8QJ0 - chains U and N of the 8 polymer chains in the assembly; structure by X-ray diffraction, 2.30 A resolution.

[Chain U]
Molecule: Ribulose bisphosphate carboxylase small subunit, chloroplastic 2
Source organism: Spinacia oleracea
UniProtKB: Q43832 (RBS2_SPIOL); residues 1-123 here correspond to UniProt positions 58-180 (UniProt number = residue number + 57)
Chain sequence (123 residues; row label = number of the first residue in the row):
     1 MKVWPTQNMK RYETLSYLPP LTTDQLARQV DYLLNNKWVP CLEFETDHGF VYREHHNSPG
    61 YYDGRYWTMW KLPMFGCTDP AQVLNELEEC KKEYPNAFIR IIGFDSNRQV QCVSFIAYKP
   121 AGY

[Chain N]
Molecule: Ribulose bisphosphate carboxylase large chain
Source organism: Spinacia oleracea
Notes: EC 4.1.1.39
UniProtKB: P00875 (RBL_SPIOL); numbering as in UniProt (aligned over 1-475)
Chain sequence (475 residues; numbered 1 to 475; the number before each row is that of its first residue):
     1 MSPQTETKAS VEFKAGVKDY KLTYYTPEYE TLDTDILAAF RVSPQPGVPP EEAGAAVAAE
    61 SSTGTWTTVW TDGLTNLDRY KGRCYHIEPV AGEENQYICY VAYPLDLFEE GSVTNMFTSI
   121 VGNVFGFKAL RALRLEDLRI PVAYVKTFQG PPHGIQVERD KLNKYGRPLL GCTIKPKLGL
   181 SAKNYGRAVY ECLRGGLDFT KDDENVNSQP FMRWRDRFLF CAEALYKAQA ETGEIKGHYL
   241 NATAGTCEDM MKRAVFAREL GVPIVMHDYL TGGFTANTTL SHYCRDNGLL LHIHRAMHAV
   301 IDRQKNHGMH FRVLAKALRL SGGDHIHSGT VVGKLEGERD ITLGFVDLLR DDYTEKDRSR
   361 GIYFTQSWVS TPGVLPVASG GIHVWHMPAL TEIFGDDSVL QFGGGTLGHP WGNAPGAVAN
   421 RVALEACVQA RNEGRDLARE GNTIIREATK WSPELAAACE VWKEIKFEFP AMDTV
Disordered / not traced: 1-19, 333-337, 464-475
Modified residues: K201 (lysine nz-carboxylic acid; KCX)
Metal / ion sites: Mg2+: K201, D203, E204
Curated features (UniProtKB/Swiss-Prot):
  - active site (Proton acceptor): K175, H294
  - binding site (substrate): T65, N123, T173, K177, E204, H294, R295, H327, K334, S379, G381, G403, G404
  - binding site (Mg(2+)): K201, D203, E204
  - site: K14 (Not N6-methylated), K334 (Transition state stabilizer)
  - modified residue: P3 (N-acetylproline), K201 (N6-carboxylysine)
Reported in the primary citation:
  - post-translational modification sites: K201
  - catalytic residues: K201

[Chain U / chain N interface]
Pairs across the interface (75):
  M1(U) - P410(N)
  M1(U) - W411(N)
  K2(U) - W411(N)
  K2(U) - P415(N)
  K2(U) - P453(N)
  W4(U) - R194(N)  hydrogen bond (backbone-side chain)
  W4(U) - V418(N)  hydrophobic
  W4(U) - E454(N)
  P5(U) - R194(N)  hydrogen bond (backbone-side chain)
  T6(U) - R194(N)
  T6(U) - E231(N)
  K10(U) - A230(N)  hydrogen bond (side chain-backbone)
  K10(U) - E231(N)  hydrogen bond (side chain-backbone)
  K10(U) - T232(N)
  K10(U) - G233(N)
  R11(U) - T232(N)  hydrogen bond (backbone-backbone)
  R11(U) - E234(N)
  Y12(U) - E234(N)
  E13(U) - N163(N)
  E13(U) - K164(N)  salt bridge
  E13(U) - R167(N)  salt bridge
  E13(U) - E234(N)  hydrogen bond (backbone-side chain)
  E13(U) - R421(N)  salt bridge
  E13(U) - E425(N)
  T14(U) - Y165(N)  hydrogen bond (side chain-backbone)
  T14(U) - R167(N)  hydrogen bond
  T14(U) - E425(N)
  L15(U) - E425(N)  hydrogen bond (backbone-side chain)
  S16(U) - E234(N)
  S16(U) - E425(N)  hydrogen bond (backbone-side chain)
  Y17(U) - G195(N)
  Y17(U) - G196(N)
  Y17(U) - E234(N)
  Y17(U) - R421(N)
  Y17(U) - V422(N)
  Y17(U) - E425(N)  hydrogen bond (backbone-side chain)
  Y17(U) - W451(N)
  L18(U) - E425(N)
  L18(U) - A426(N)
  L18(U) - Q429(N)
  L18(U) - W451(N)  hydrophobic
  P19(U) - W451(N)
  Q25(U) - Q429(N)
  R28(U) - E433(N)  salt bridge
  Q29(U) - Q429(N)
  Q29(U) - N432(N)  hydrogen bond
  Y32(U) - R431(N)  hydrogen bond
  Y32(U) - N432(N)
  F50(U) - G233(N)
  V51(U) - G233(N)  hydrogen bond (backbone-backbone)
  V51(U) - I235(N)  hydrophobic
  R53(U) - Y226(N)  hydrogen bond
  R53(U) - G261(N)  hydrogen bond (side chain-backbone)
  N57(U) - G261(N)
  S58(U) - R258(N)
  P59(U) - R258(N)
  P59(U) - G261(N)
  P59(U) - V262(N)
  P59(U) - N287(N)
  P59(U) - G288(N)
  P59(U) - L289(N)  hydrophobic
  G60(U) - K161(N)
  Y62(U) - Q229(N)
  Y62(U) - I235(N)
  Y62(U) - P263(N)
  R65(U) - K161(N)  hydrogen bond (side chain-backbone)
  R65(U) - N163(N)
  R65(U) - I235(N)
  R100(U) - N163(N)
  V110(U) - Q156(N)
  Q111(U) - Y165(N)
  C112(U) - Y165(N)
  C112(U) - G166(N)
  V113(U) - Y165(N)
  S114(U) - Y165(N)
Interface residues without a listed pair, chain U (37 interface residues in all): M9, L21, R108
Interface residues without a listed pair, chain N (49 interface residues in all): D160, L162, Y190, D198, K236, D396, D397, A414, V428

[Overview]
The interface between chain U and chain N involves 37 residues on one side and 49 on the other; the contacts
include 17 hydrogen bonds and 4 salt bridges. Polar contacts include E13(U)-K164(N), E13(U)-R167(N) and
E13(U)-R421(N). The paper reports the catalytic residue K201(N); a modification site at K201(N).
Chain U is Ribulose bisphosphate carboxylase small subunit, chloroplastic 2 and chain N is Ribulose
bisphosphate carboxylase large chain, both from Spinacia oleracea; the structure, Room-temperature Serial
Synchrotron Crystallography structure of Spinacia oleracea RuBisCO, was determined by X-ray diffraction.
